6J8E - chains A and D of the 3 polymer chains in the assembly; structure by electron microscopy, 3.00 A resolution.

[Chain A]
Protein: Sodium channel protein type 2 subunit alpha
From: Homo sapiens
Reference sequence: Q99250 (SCN2A_HUMAN); residue numbers follow UniProt; this construct covers 1-2005
Sequence (2048 residues; row label = number of the first residue in the row; numbers below 1 keep their minus sign (Met-42 is residue -42)):
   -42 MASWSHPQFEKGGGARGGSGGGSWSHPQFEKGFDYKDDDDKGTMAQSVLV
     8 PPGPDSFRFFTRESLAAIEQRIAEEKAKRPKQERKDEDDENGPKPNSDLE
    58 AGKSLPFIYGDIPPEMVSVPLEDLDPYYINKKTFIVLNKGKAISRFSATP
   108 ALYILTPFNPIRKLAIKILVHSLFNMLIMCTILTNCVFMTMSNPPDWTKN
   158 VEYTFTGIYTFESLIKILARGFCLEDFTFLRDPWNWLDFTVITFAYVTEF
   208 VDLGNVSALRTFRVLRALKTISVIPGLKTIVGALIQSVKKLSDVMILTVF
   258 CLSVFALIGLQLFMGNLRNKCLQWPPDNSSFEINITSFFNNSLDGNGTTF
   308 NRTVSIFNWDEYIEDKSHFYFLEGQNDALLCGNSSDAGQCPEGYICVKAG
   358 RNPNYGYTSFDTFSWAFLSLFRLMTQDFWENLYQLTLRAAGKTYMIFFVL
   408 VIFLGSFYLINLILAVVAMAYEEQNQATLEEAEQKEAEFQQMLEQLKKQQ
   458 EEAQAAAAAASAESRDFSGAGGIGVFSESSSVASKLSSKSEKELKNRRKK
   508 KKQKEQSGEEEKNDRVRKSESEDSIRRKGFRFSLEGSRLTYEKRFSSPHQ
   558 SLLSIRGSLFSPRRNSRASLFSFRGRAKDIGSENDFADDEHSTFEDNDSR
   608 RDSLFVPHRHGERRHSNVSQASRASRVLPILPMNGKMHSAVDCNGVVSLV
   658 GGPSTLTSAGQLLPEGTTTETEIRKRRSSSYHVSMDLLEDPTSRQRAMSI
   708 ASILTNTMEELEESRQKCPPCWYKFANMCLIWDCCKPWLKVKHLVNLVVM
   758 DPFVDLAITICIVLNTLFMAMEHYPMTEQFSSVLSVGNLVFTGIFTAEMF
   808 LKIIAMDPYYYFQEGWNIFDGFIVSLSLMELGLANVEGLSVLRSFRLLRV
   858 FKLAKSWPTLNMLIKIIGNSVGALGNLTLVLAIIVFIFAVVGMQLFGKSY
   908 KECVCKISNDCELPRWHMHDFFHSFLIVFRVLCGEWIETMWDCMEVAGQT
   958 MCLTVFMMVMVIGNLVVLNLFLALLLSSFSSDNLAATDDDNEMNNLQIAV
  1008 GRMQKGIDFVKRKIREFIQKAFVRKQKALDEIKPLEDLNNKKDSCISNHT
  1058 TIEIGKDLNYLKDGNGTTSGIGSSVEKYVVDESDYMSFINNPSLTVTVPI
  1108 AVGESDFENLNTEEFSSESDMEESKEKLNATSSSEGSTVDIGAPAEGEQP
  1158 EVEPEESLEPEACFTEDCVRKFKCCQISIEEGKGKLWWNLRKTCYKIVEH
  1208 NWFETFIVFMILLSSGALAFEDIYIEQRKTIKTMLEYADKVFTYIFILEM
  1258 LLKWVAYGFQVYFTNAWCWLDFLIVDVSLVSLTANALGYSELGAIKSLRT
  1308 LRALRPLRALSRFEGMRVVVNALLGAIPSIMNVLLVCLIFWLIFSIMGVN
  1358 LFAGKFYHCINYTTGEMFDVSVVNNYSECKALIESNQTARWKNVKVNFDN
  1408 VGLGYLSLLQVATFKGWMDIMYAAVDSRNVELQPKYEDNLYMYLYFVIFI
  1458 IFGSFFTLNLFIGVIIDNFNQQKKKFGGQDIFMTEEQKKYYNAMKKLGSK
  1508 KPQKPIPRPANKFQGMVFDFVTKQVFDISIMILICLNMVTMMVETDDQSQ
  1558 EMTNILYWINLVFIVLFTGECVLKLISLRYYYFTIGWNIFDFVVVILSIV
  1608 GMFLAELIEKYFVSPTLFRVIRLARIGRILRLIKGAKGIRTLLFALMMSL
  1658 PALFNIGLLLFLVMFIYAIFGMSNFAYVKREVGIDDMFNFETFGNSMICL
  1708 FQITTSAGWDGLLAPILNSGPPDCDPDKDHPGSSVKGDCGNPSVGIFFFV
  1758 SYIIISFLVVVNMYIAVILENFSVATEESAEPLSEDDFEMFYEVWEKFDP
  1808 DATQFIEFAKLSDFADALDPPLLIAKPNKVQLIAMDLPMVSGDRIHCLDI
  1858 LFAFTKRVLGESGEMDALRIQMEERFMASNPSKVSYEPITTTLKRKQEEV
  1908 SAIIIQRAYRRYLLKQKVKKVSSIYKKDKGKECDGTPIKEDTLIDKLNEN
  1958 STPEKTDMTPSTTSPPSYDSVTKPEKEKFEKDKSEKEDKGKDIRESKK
Not modelled in the structure: -42 to 116, 285-313, 442-739, 988-1190, 1786-2005
Sequence notes: expression tag (-42 to 0)
Disulfide bonds: Cys278-Cys338, Cys912-Cys918, Cys950-Cys959, Cys1366-Cys1386, Cys1731-Cys1746
Covalently attached groups: glycan linked to Asn340; N-acetylglucosamine (NAG) linked to Asn1368, Asn1382, Asn1393
Ion coordination: Na+: Asp384, Glu942
Small-molecule neighbours: 9Z9 ((3beta,14beta,17beta,25R)-3-[4-methoxy-3-(methoxymethyl)butoxy]spirost-5-en): Leu421, Ala425, Phe978, Leu979, Leu982, Leu983, Phe986, Leu1465, Ile1469, Ile1473, Asn1477, Phe1764, Val1768, Tyr1771, Ile1772, Ile1775, Leu1776, Phe1779
UniProt features mapped onto this chain:
  - region: Asp917, Cys918 (Binds SCN2B)
  - site: Glu330 (Binds Mu-conotoxin KIIIA), Tyr362 (Binds Mu-conotoxin KIIIA), Glu909 (Binds SCN2B), Asn916 (Binds Mu-conotoxin KIIIA), Leu920 (Binds Mu-conotoxin KIIIA), Glu945 (Binds Mu-conotoxin KIIIA), Asp949 (Binds Mu-conotoxin KIIIA), Met1374 (Binds Mu-conotoxin KIIIA), Tyr1429 (Binds Mu-conotoxin KIIIA), Tyr1443 (Binds Mu-conotoxin KIIIA), Phe1489 (Important for channel closure)
  - modified residue: Ser4 (Phosphoserine), Ser468 (Phosphoserine), Ser471 (Phosphoserine), Ser484 (Phosphoserine), Ser526 (Phosphoserine), Ser528 (Phosphoserine), Ser531 (Phosphoserine), Ser553 (Phosphoserine), Ser554 (Phosphoserine), Ser558 (Phosphoserine), Ser573 (Phosphoserine), Ser576 (Phosphoserine), Ser589 (Phosphoserine), Ser610 (Phosphoserine), Ser623 (Phosphoserine), Ser686 (Phosphoserine), Ser687 (Phosphoserine), Ser721 (Phosphoserine), Ser1506 (Phosphoserine), Ser1930 (Phosphoserine) and 4 more in UniProt
  - glycosylation (N-linked (GlcNAc...) asparagine): Asn212, Asn285, Asn291, Asn297, Asn303, Asn308, Asn340, Asn1368, Asn1382, Asn1393
  - cross-link: Lys38 (Glycyl lysine isopeptide (Lys-Gly) (interchain with G-Cter in SUMO1))
  - natural variant: Asp12 (D12N: Found in a patient with autism spectrum disorder), Asp82 (D82G: Found in a patient with autism spectrum disorder), Arg102 to Lys2005 (deletion: Found in a patient with intractable epilepsy and severe mental decline), Asn132 (N132K: In DEE11), Met136 (M136I: In DEE11), Glu169 to Lys2005 (deletion: Found in a patient with schizofrenia; uncertain significance), Glu169 (E169G: In DEE11), Ile172 (I172V: Found in a patient with non-specific acute encephalopathy; uncertain significance), Arg188 (R188W: In BFIS3), Trp191 (W191C: In DEE11; W191G: Found in a patient with drug-resistant focal epilepsy), Val208 (V208E: In BFIS3), Gly211 (G211D: In DEE11), 85 further natural variant entries in UniProt

[Chain D]
Protein: Mu-conotoxin KIIIA
Reference sequence: P0C195 (CM3A_CONKI); residues 1-16 here correspond to UniProt positions 5-20 (UniProt number = residue number + 4)
Sequence (16 residues; numbered 1 to 16; the number before each row is that of its first residue):
     1 CCNCSSKWCRDHSRCC
Disulfide bonds: Cys1-Cys15, Cys2-Cys9, Cys4-Cys16
UniProt features mapped onto this chain:
  - region (Pharmacophore key residues): Arg10 to His12, Arg14, Cys15
  - site: Asn3 (Pharmacophore key residue), Lys7 (Pharmacophore key residue, the side chain functions like a cork in the bottleneck, with the positively charged amine group preventing the penetration of sodium), Trp8 (Pharmacophore key residue)
  - modified residue: Cys16 (Cysteine amide)

[Interface between chain A and chain D]
Pairs across the interface (26; chain A residue first):
  Glu330(A) - Asn3(D)  hydrogen bond
  Gly331(A) - Ser6(D)
  Gln332(A) - Ser6(D)
  Asn333(A) - Trp8(D)
  Tyr362(A) - Trp8(D)  hydrogen bond
  Ile914(A) - His12(D)
  Ser915(A) - Trp8(D)
  Ser915(A) - His12(D)
  Asn916(A) - Cys2(D)
  Asn916(A) - His12(D)  hydrogen bond (backbone-backbone)
  Asn916(A) - Ser13(D)
  Leu920(A) - Arg14(D)  hydrogen bond (backbone-side chain)
  Pro921(A) - Asp11(D)
  Pro921(A) - His12(D)
  Arg922(A) - Arg10(D)
  Arg922(A) - Asp11(D)  hydrogen bond (backbone-backbone)
  Glu945(A) - Lys7(D)  salt bridge
  Asp949(A) - His12(D)  salt bridge
  Gly1372(A) - Cys4(D)
  Glu1373(A) - Cys1(D)
  Glu1373(A) - Cys15(D)
  Met1374(A) - Cys15(D)  hydrogen bond (backbone-backbone)
  Met1425(A) - Arg10(D)
  Asp1426(A) - Arg10(D)  salt bridge
  Tyr1429(A) - Asp11(D)  hydrogen bond
  Tyr1443(A) - Arg14(D)
Also at the interface, not in a pair above, chain A (24 interface residues in all): Phe385, Glu919, Trp923, Thr1371
Also at the interface, not in a pair above, chain D (15 interface residues in all): Ser5, Cys16

[Summary]
Chain A and chain D form an interface of 24 and 15 residues respectively; the contacts include 7 hydrogen
bonds and 3 salt bridges. Among the polar pairs are Glu945(A)-Lys7(D), Asp949(A)-His12(D) and
Asp1426(A)-Arg10(D). Chain A binds compound 9Z9.
Here chain A is Sodium channel protein type 2 subunit alpha (Homo sapiens) and chain D is Mu-conotoxin KIIIA.
Entry 6J8E (Human Nav1.2-beta2-KIIIA ternary complex) was determined by electron microscopy.
